PDB entry 7WHR | electron microscopy, 3.40 A resolution | chains B and E of the 6 polymer chains in the assembly

[Chain B (and E)]
Protein: Nucleotidyl transferase family protein
Organism: Leishmania donovani
Notes: chain E of this document is another copy of the same molecule, construct and numbering; everything in this record applies to it too
Reference sequence: A0A504XPK0 (A0A504XPK0_LEIDO); numbering as in UniProt (aligned over 1-379)
Sequence (379 residues; numbered 1 to 379; the number before each row is that of its first residue):
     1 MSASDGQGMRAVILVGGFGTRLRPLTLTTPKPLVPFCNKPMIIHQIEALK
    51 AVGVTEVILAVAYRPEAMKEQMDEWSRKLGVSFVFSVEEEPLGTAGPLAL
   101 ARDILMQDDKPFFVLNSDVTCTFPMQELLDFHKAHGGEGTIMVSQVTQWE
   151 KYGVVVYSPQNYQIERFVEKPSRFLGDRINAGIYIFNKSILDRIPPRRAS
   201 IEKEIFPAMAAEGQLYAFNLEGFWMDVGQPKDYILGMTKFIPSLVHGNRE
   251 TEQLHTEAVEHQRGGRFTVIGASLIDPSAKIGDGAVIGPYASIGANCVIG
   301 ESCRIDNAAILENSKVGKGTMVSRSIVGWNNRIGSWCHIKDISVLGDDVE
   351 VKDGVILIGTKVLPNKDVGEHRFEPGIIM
Unresolved in the structure: 1-6, 197-200, 251-255
What the authors report for this chain:
  - mutagenesis - R23A: decreased catalytic activity
  - mutagenesis - P364R/N365R: abolished catalytic activity

[Chain B / chain E interface]
Contacting residue pairs (12):
  Phe-18(B) / Asn-365(E)
  Thr-20(B) / Lys-366(E)
  Arg-23(B) / Pro-364(E)  hydrogen bond (side chain-backbone)
  Arg-23(B) / Met-379(E)
  Pro-364(B) / Arg-23(E)  hydrogen bond (backbone-side chain)
  Asn-365(B) / Phe-18(E)
  Asn-365(B) / Arg-64(E)
  Lys-366(B) / Thr-20(E)
  Ile-377(B) / Ile-377(E)
  Ile-377(B) / Met-379(E)  hydrophobic
  Met-379(B) / Arg-23(E)
  Met-379(B) / Ile-377(E)  hydrophobic
Other interface residues (no listed pair), chain B (12 interface residues in all): Pro-24, Met-68, Lys-361, Leu-363
Other interface residues (no listed pair), chain E (13 interface residues in all): Pro-24, Met-68, Lys-361, Leu-363

[In short]
12 residues of chain B and 13 residues of chain E are in contact, with 2 hydrogen bonds. Its one
hydrogen-bonded contact is Arg-23(B)/Pro-364(E). From the paper: R23A of chain B reduces catalytic activity;
P364R/N365R of chain B abolish catalytic activity.
Both chains are Nucleotidyl transferase family protein (Leishmania donovani). Entry 7WHR (Cryo-EM Structure of
Leishmanial GDP-mannose pyrophosphorylase) was determined by electron microscopy (same publication as 7WHT and
7WHS).
